PDB entry 9CXH | electron microscopy, 3.10 A resolution | chains B and D of the 4 polymer chains in the assembly

== Chain B ==
Name: Cone cGMP-specific 3', 5'-cyclic phosphodiesterase subunit alpha'
Organism: Homo sapiens
Notes: EC 3.1.4.35
Reference sequence: P51160 (PDE6C_HUMAN); residue numbers follow UniProt; this construct covers 2-830
Amino-acid sequence (843 residues; row label = number of the first residue in the row; numbers below 1 keep their minus sign (Gly-12 is residue -12)):
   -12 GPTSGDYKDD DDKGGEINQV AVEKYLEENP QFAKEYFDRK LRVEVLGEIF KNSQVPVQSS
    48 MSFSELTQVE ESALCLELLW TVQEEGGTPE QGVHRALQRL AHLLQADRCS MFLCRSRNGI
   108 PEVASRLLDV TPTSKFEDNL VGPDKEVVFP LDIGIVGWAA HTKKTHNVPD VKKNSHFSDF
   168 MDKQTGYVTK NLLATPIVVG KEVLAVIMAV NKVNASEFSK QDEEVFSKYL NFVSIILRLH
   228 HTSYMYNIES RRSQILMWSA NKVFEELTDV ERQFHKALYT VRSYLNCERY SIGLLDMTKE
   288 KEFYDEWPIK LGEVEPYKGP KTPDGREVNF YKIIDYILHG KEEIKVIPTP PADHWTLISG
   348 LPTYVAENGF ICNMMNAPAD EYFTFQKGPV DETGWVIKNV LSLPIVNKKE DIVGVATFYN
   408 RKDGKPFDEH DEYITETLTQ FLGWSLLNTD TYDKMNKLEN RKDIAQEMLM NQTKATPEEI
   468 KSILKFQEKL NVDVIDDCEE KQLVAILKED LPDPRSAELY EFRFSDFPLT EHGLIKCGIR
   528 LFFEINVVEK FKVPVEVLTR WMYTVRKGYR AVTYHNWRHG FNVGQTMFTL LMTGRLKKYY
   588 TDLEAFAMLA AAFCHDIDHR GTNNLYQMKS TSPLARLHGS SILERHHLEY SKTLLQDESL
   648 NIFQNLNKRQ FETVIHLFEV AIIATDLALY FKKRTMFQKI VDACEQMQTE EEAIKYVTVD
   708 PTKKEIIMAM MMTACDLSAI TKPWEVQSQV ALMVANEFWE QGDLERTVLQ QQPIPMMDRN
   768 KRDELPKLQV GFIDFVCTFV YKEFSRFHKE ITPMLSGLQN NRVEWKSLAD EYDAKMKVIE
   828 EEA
Not modelled in the structure: -12 to 32, 824-830
Construct notes: expression tag (-12 to 1)
Swiss-Prot annotation at these positions:
  - active site: His562 (Proton donor)
  - binding site (3',5'-cyclic GMP): Ser97, Asp116, Asp169 to Thr172, Thr176
  - binding site (a divalent metal cation): His566, His602, Asp603, Asp723
  - natural variant: Arg29 (R29W: In COD4 and ACHM5), Arg104 (R104W: In ACHM5), Tyr323 (Y323N: In ACHM5), Pro391 (P391L: In ACHM5), Met455 (M455V: In ACHM5), His602 (H602L: In ACHM5), Glu790 (E790K: In ACHM5), Ile826 (I826S: Found in a renal cell carcinoma sample)
Bound ions: Zn2+: His566, His602, Asp603, Asp723 (together with guanosine-5'-monophosphate); Mg2+: Asp603 (together with guanosine-5'-monophosphate)
Small-molecule neighbours:
  - guanosine-5'-monophosphate (5GP): Tyr561, His562, His566, His602, Asp603, His606, Glu631, Thr672, Leu674, Asp723, Leu724, Ile727, Val741, Phe745, Met763, Gln776, Phe779
  - cyclic guanosine monophosphate (PCG): Arg95, Cys96, Ser97, Phe99, Leu115, Asp116, Phe136, Gly141, Ile142, Val143, His163, Phe164, Ser165, Met168, Asp169, Thr172, Tyr174, Thr176, Leu179, Met195, Val197
What the authors report for this chain:
  - disease-associated variants - R29W, Y323N (citing earlier work)
  - binding site for guanosine-5'-monophosphate: Val741, Phe745, Gln776, Phe779
  - mutagenesis - L115F: increased binding to cyclic guanosine monophosphate

== Chain D ==
Name: Retinal rod rhodopsin-sensitive cGMP 3', 5'-cyclic phosphodiesterase subunit gamma
Organism: Bos taurus
Notes: EC 3.1.4.35
Reference sequence: P04972 (CNRG_BOVIN); numbering as in UniProt (aligned over 1-87)
Amino-acid sequence (99 residues; row label = number of the first residue in the row; numbers below 1 keep their minus sign (Met-11 is residue -11)):
   -11 MVGYPYDVPD YAMNLEPPKA EIRSATRVMG GPVTPRKGPP KFKQRQTRQF KSKPPKKGVQ
    49 GFGDDIPGME GLGTDITVIC PWEAFNHLEL HELAQYGII
Not modelled in the structure: -11 to 25, 41-50, 66-71
Construct notes: expression tag (-11 to 0)
Swiss-Prot annotation at these positions:
  - modified residue: Met1 (N-acetylmethionine)
What the authors report for this chain:
  - specificity-determining residues: Tyr84

== Interface between chain B and chain D ==
Residue-residue contacts (24; chain B residue first):
  Gln241(B) - Phe38(D)
  Met244(B) - Phe38(D)  hydrophobic
  Trp245(B) - Gln37(D)
  Trp245(B) - Phe38(D)  hydrophobic
  Trp245(B) - Ser40(D)
  Asn248(B) - Phe38(D)
  Lys249(B) - Ser40(D)
  Glu258(B) - Leu60(D)
  Arg259(B) - Gly61(D)  hydrogen bond (side chain-backbone)
  His262(B) - Ile54(D)
  His262(B) - Pro55(D)  hydrogen bond (side chain-backbone)
  His262(B) - Met57(D)
  His262(B) - Leu60(D)
  Lys263(B) - Ile54(D)
  Lys263(B) - Met57(D)
  Tyr266(B) - Asp53(D)
  Tyr266(B) - Ile54(D)  hydrophobic
  Tyr266(B) - Pro55(D)
  Lys319(B) - Leu60(D)
  Lys319(B) - Asp63(D)  salt bridge
  Ile331(B) - Pro55(D)
  Val333(B) - Gly56(D)
  Val333(B) - Leu60(D)  hydrophobic
  Pro335(B) - Asp63(D)
Other interface residues (no listed pair), chain B (17 interface residues in all): Glu252, Tyr318, Ile321
Other interface residues (no listed pair), chain D (12 interface residues in all): Gly59

== In short ==
The interface between chain B and chain D involves 17 residues on one side and 12 on the other, with 2
hydrogen bonds and 1 salt bridge. Polar contacts include Lys319(B)-Asp63(D), Arg259(B)-Gly61(D) and
His262(B)-Pro55(D). From the paper: a binding site for guanosine-5'-monophosphate at Val741(B), Phe745(B) and
Gln776(B) among others; L115F of chain B increases binding to cyclic guanosine monophosphate.
Here chain B is Cone cGMP-specific 3', 5'-cyclic phosphodiesterase subunit alpha' (Homo sapiens) and chain D
is Retinal rod rhodopsin-sensitive cGMP 3', 5'-cyclic phosphodiesterase subunit gamma (Bos taurus). Entry 9CXH
(Structure of PDE6C in complex with the rod inhibitory p gamma subunit in the presence of ...) was determined
by electron microscopy together with 9CXG, 9CXI and 9CXJ from the same study.
